6HFX - chain B; structure by X-ray diffraction, 2.16 A resolution.

[Chain B]
Name: Cell division protein FtsX
From: Streptococcus pneumoniae
UniProtKB: A0A0I6INF5 (A0A0I6INF5_STREE); residues 52-165 here correspond to UniProt positions 55-168 (UniProt number = residue number + 3)
Chain sequence (114 residues; numbered 52 to 165; the number before each row is that of its first residue):
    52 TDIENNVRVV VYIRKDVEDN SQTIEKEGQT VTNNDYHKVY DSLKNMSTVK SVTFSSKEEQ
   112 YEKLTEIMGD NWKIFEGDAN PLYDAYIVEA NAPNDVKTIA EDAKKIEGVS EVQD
From the paper describing this entry:
  - binding site for decyl-beta-D-maltopyranoside: W123, F126, N131
  - mutagenesis - E109A, E109A/N131A, E109Q, Q111A, Q111A/L115C, L115A, M119A, W123A, F126A, N131A, N131D: unchanged growth
  - mutagenesis - E109A/Q111A/L115A/M119A, E109Q, Q111A/L115C, L115A, L115A/M119A, M119A, W123A/F126A/N131A, N131D: unchanged expression
  - mutagenesis - E109A/Q111A/L115A/M119A, L115A/M119A, W123A/F126A/N131A: decreased growth
  - mutagenesis - L115A/M119A: abolished binding to PscBCC(47-267)

[In short]
From the paper: a binding site for decyl-beta-D-maltopyranoside at W123, F126 and N131;
E109A/Q111A/L115A/M119A, L115A/M119A and W123A/F126A/N131A reduce growth; 14 substitutions were tested in all.
Chain B is Cell division protein FtsX (Streptococcus pneumoniae); the structure, Crystal structure of
Extracellular Domain 1 (ECD1) of FtsX from S. pneumonie in complex with n-decyl-B-D-maltoside, was determined
by X-ray diffraction together with 6HE6 and 6HEE from the same study.
